7KAL - chains A and C of the 7 polymer chains in the assembly; structure by electron microscopy, 4.00 A resolution.

# Chain A
Name: Protein transport channel Sec61 complex, alpha subunit (Sec61)
Organism: Thermomyces lanuginosus
Sequence (480 residues; numbered 1 to 480; the number before each row is that of its first residue):
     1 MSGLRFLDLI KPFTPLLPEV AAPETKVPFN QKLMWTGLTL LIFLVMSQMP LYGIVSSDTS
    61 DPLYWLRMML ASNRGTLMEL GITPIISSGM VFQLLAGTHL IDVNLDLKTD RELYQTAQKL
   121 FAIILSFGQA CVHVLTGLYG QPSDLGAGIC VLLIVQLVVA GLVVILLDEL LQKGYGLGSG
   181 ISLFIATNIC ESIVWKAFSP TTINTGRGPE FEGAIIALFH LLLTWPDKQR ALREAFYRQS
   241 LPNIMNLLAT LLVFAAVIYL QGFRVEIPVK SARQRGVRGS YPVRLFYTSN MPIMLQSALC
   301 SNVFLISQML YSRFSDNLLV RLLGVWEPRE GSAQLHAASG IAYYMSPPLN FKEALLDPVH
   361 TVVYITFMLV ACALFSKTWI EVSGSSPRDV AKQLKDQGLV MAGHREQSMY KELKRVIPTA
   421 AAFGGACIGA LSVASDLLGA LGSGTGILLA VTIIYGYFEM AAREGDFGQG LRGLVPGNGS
Disordered / not traced: 1-8, 59-70, 100-102, 329-334, 467-480

# Chain C
Name: Protein transport channel Sec61 complex, gamma subunit (Sss1)
Organism: Thermomyces lanuginosus
Sequence (70 residues; numbered 1 to 70; the number before each row is that of its first residue):
     1 MSEQVQELLD IPRDFLKDGM QFIHKCQKPD RKEFKKVCQA VAIGFVAMGA IGYIVKLVHI
    61 PINNILVAGS
Disordered / not traced: 1-11, 69-70

# How chain A and chain C interact
Contacting residue pairs (46; chain A residue first):
  Leu41(A) - Val55(C)  hydrophobic
  Leu44(A) - Gly52(C)
  Gln48(A) - Lys56(C)  hydrogen bond
  Gln48(A) - His59(C)  hydrogen bond (backbone-side chain)
  Met49(A) - His59(C)
  Pro50(A) - Asn63(C)
  Val55(A) - Val67(C)
  Ala71(A) - Asn63(C)
  Thr187(A) - Met48(C)
  Cys190(A) - Phe45(C)  hydrophobic
  Cys190(A) - Met48(C)
  Cys190(A) - Gly49(C)  hydrogen bond (side chain-backbone)
  Glu191(A) - Gly49(C)
  Glu191(A) - Gly52(C)
  Glu191(A) - Tyr53(C)  hydrogen bond (side chain-backbone)
  Glu191(A) - Lys56(C)
  Val194(A) - Gly49(C)
  Val194(A) - Tyr53(C)  hydrophobic
  Trp195(A) - Tyr53(C)  hydrophobic
  Trp195(A) - Lys56(C)
  Phe198(A) - Tyr53(C)  hydrogen bond (backbone-side chain)
  Pro200(A) - Leu57(C)  hydrophobic
  Phe254(A) - Val41(C)  hydrophobic
  Ile258(A) - Val41(C)  hydrophobic
  Tyr259(A) - Pro29(C)
  Tyr259(A) - Phe34(C)  hydrophobic
  Phe263(A) - Cys26(C)  hydrophobic
  Phe263(A) - Gln27(C)
  Phe263(A) - Lys28(C)
  Phe263(A) - Pro29(C)
  Arg264(A) - Cys26(C)  hydrogen bond (backbone-side chain)
  Arg264(A) - Gln27(C)  hydrogen bond (backbone-backbone)
  Val265(A) - Phe22(C)  hydrophobic
  Val265(A) - Cys26(C)  hydrophobic
  Leu285(A) - Phe22(C)  hydrophobic
  Leu285(A) - Ile23(C)  hydrophobic
  Ala420(A) - Phe22(C)  hydrophobic
  Phe423(A) - Phe15(C)  hydrophobic
  Phe423(A) - Gly19(C)
  Phe423(A) - Ile23(C)  hydrophobic
  Ala450(A) - Phe45(C)  hydrophobic
  Ile454(A) - Val41(C)  hydrophobic
  Ile454(A) - Phe45(C)  hydrophobic
  Tyr455(A) - Val37(C)  hydrophobic
  Phe458(A) - Val37(C)  hydrophobic
  Phe458(A) - Ala40(C)  hydrophobic
Other interface residues (no listed pair), chain A (37 interface residues in all): Leu40, Val45, Leu183, Ala186, Ala255, Gly262, Val416, Thr419, Ala422, Ala426
Other interface residues (no listed pair), chain C (27 interface residues in all): Asp18, Cys38, Gly44, Ile51

# In short
Chain A and chain C form an interface of 37 and 27 residues respectively, with 7 hydrogen bonds. Polar
contacts include Gln48(A)-Lys56(C), Gln48(A)-His59(C) and Cys190(A)-Gly49(C).
Here chain A is Protein transport channel Sec61 complex, alpha subunit (Sec61) and chain C is Protein
transport channel Sec61 complex, gamma subunit (Sss1), both from Thermomyces lanuginosus. Entry 7KAL (Cryo-EM
structure of the Sec complex from T. lanuginosus, wild-type, class with Sec62, plug-open conformation) was
determined by electron microscopy together with 7KAH, 7KAI, 7KAJ, 7KAK, 7KAM, 7KAN and 8 further entries from
the same study.
